PDB entry 5S5N | X-ray diffraction, 2.90 A resolution | chains C and E of the 6 polymer chains in the assembly

Chain C:
Protein: Tubulin alpha-1B chain
Source organism: Bos taurus
Reference sequence: P81947 (TBA1B_BOVIN); numbering as in UniProt (aligned over 1-451)
Amino-acid sequence (451 residues; row label = number of the first residue in the row):
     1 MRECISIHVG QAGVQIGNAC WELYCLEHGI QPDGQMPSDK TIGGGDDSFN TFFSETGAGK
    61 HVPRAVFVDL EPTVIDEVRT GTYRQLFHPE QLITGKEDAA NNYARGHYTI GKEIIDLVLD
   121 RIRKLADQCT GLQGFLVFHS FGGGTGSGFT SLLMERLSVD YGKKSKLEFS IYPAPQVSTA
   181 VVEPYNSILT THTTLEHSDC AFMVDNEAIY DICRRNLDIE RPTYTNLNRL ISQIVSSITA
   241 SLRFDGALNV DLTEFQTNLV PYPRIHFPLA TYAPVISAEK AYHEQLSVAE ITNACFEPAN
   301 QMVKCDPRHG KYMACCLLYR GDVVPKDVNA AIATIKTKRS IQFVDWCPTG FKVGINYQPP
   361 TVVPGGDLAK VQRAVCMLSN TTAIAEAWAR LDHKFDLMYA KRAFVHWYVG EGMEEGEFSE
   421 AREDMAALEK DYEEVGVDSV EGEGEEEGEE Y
Unresolved in the structure: 441-451
Bound ions: Ca2+: D39, T41, G44, E55
Ligand contacts:
  - GTP (guanosine-5'-triphosphate): G10, Q11, A12, Q15, I16, D69, D98, A99, A100, N101, S140, G142, G143, G144, T145, G146, I171, P173, V177, S178, T179, E183, N206, Y224, L227, N228, I231
  - N-methyl-4-sulfamoylbenzamide (W0Y), molecule 1: K40, T41, I42, G44, G45, D46
  - N-methyl-4-sulfamoylbenzamide (W0Y), molecule 2: S165, D199, T253, Q256, T257

Chain E:
Protein: Stathmin-4
Source organism: Rattus norvegicus
Reference sequence: P63043 (STMN4_RAT); residues 5-145 here correspond to UniProt positions 49-189 (UniProt number = residue number + 44)
Amino-acid sequence (143 residues; row label = number of the first residue in the row):
     3 MADMEVIELN KCTSGQSFEV ILKPPSFDGV PEFNASLPRR RDPSLEEIQK KLEAAEERRK
    63 YQEAELLKHL AEKREHEREV IQKAIEENNN FIKMAKEKLA QKMESNKENR EAHLAAMLER
   123 LQEKDKHAEE VRKNKELKEE ASR
Unresolved in the structure: 3-5, 28-43, 144-145
Sequence notes: initiating methionine (3); expression tag (4)
UniProt features mapped onto this chain:
  - modified residue: S46 (Phosphoserine)

Interface between chain C and chain E:
Residue-residue contacts (31):
  H107(C) - M105(E)
  Y108(C) - K104(E)
  Y108(C) - M105(E)  hydrophobic
  Y108(C) - N108(E)
  T109(C) - R112(E)  hydrogen bond
  K112(C) - M105(E)
  L152(C) - L101(E)  hydrophobic
  E155(C) - L101(E)
  E155(C) - K104(E)  salt bridge
  R156(C) - L101(E)
  V159(C) - I94(E)
  V159(C) - A97(E)  hydrophobic
  V159(C) - K98(E)
  G162(C) - I94(E)
  K163(C) - N90(E)
  T193(C) - K104(E)
  E196(C) - F93(E)
  H197(C) - F93(E)
  H197(C) - A97(E)
  V409(C) - H115(E)  hydrogen bond (backbone-side chain)
  G410(C) - R112(E)
  G410(C) - H115(E)
  E411(C) - N108(E)
  E411(C) - R112(E)  salt bridge
  G412(C) - N108(E)  hydrogen bond (backbone-side chain)
  G412(C) - N111(E)  hydrogen bond (backbone-side chain)
  G412(C) - R112(E)
  M413(C) - N108(E)
  E414(C) - S107(E)
  E414(C) - N111(E)  hydrogen bond
  E417(C) - K104(E)
Other interface residues (no listed pair), chain C (21 interface residues in all): S158
Other interface residues (no listed pair), chain E (14 interface residues in all): K109

Summary:
21 residues of chain C and 14 residues of chain E are in contact, with 5 hydrogen bonds and 2 salt bridges.
Polar pairs include E155(C)-K104(E), E411(C)-R112(E) and T109(C)-R112(E). Chain C binds
N-methyl-4-sulfamoylbenzamide and GTP.
Here chain C is Tubulin alpha-1B chain (Bos taurus) and chain E is Stathmin-4 (Rattus norvegicus). Entry 5S5N
(Tubulin-Z165170770-complex) was determined by X-ray diffraction, deposited together with 5S4L, 5S4M, 5S4N,
5S4O, 5S4P, 5S4Q and 52 further entries.
